PDB entry 8OOC | electron microscopy, 2.93 A resolution | chains A and G of the 10 polymer chains in the assembly

Chain A:
Molecule: RuvB-like helicase
From: Thermochaetoides thermophila
Notes: EC 3.6.4.12
UniProt: G0RYI5 (G0RYI5_CHATD); numbering as in UniProt (aligned over 1-462)
Amino-acid sequence (462 residues; numbered 1 to 462; the number before each row is that of its first residue):
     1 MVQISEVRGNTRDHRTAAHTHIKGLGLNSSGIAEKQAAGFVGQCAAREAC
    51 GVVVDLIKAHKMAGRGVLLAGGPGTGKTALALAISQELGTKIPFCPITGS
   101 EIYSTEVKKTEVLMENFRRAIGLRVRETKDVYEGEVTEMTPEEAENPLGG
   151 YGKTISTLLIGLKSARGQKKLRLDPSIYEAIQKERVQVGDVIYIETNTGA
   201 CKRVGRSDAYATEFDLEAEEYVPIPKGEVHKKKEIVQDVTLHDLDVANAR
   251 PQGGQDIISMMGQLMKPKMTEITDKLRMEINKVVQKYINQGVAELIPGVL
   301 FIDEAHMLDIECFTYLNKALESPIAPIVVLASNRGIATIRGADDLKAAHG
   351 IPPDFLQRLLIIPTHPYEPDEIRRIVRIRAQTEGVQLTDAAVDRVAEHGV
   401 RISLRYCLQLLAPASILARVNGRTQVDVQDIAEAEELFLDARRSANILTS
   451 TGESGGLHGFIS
Disordered / not traced: 1-13
Small-molecule neighbours: ADP (adenosine-5'-diphosphate): A18, H19, H21, I22, G39, F40, V41, G42, Q43, G72, P73, G74, T75, G76, K77, T78, A79, Y367, I375, L404, R405, L408

Chain G:
Molecule: Chromatin-remodeling ATPase Ino80
From: Thermochaetoides thermophila
Notes: EC 3.6.4.-
Amino-acid sequence (1134 residues; each row starts with the number of its first residue):
   718 LELKFQSKGYNQIYDQIWRDLARKDVSKVFRLATDSYATKASNLKKTAIL
   768 ASKEAKRWQLRTNKGTKDLQARAKRVMRDMMGFWKRNEREERDLRKAAER
   818 LELENARKEEADREAARQRRKLNFLISQTELYSHFISKKIKTHEVERSTD
   868 HPDVATDEKDKIPEPTLNINVPEPTGPIAPKVTDFNSLDFDNEDESALQA
   918 AAMANAQNAIAEAQKKAREFNKDETKLDEDGEMNFQHPELTEFEVAQPKL
   968 LNCQLKEYQLKGLNWLVNLYEQGINGILADEMGLGKTVQSISVMAYLAER
  1018 YDIWGPFLVVAPASTLHNWQQEVSKFVPDFKVLPYWGTAADRKVLRKFWD
  1068 RKHTTYKKDSPFHVMITSYQLVVSDVAYFQKMKWQYMILDEAQAIKSSQS
  1118 SRWKCLLGFHCRNRLLLTGTPIQNNMQELWALLHFIMPSLFDSHDEFSEW
  1168 FSKDIESHAQSNTKLNEDQLKRLHMILKPFMLRRVKKHVQKELGDKIEID
  1218 VFCELSYRQRAMYQSLRNQISIMDLIEKATVGDNEDSATLMNLVMQFRKV
  1268 CNHPDLFERADTSSPFFCGHFAETGSFLREGTNVALGYSTRSLVEYRLPR
  1318 LIWCDGGRLDKPGPGNLVAGFRSKYLNHMMNIWTPENIRSSLEGIENFTW
  1368 LRFVDTSLQEAYRASHTDVFARAVDLASKQNRLGHMQIVYDEPEDKKWTP
  1418 VHALFQICERENPKAVAEITTEGVLRDLMNIARVKYRELGLCRLEKAARP
  1468 RASAPPIEVVCDSRSAVIERENIMFHPAMRKALFGPTPSEIKEASFGPRP
  1518 VTLYPPRALLPAPDHDKQRFTNITVPSMARFVTDSGKLAKLDELLRELKE
  1568 GGHRVLLYFQMTRMIDLMEEYLTYRNYKYCRLDGSTKLEDRRDTVADFQT
  1618 RPEIFIFLLSTRAGGLGINLTTADTVIFYDSDWNPTIDSQAMDRAHRLGQ
  1668 TKQVTVYRLITRGTIEERIRKRALQKEEVQRVVITGTGSVDFSGRRPPEN
  1718 RNRDIAMWLADDEQAEMIERREKELIESGEYDKIMQQRRKGGKRKRGAAN
  1768 GDTVPSLEDMYHEGEGHFDDNKGSGAATPVDADSLGRGGKRKKAGGSKKA
  1818 KTTKQRLAIADGEIDIDYKDDDDKGTDYKDDDDK
Disordered / not traced: 718-1220, 1242-1255, 1597-1851

How chain A and chain G interact:
Residue-residue contacts (122):
  V125(A) with F1283(G), hydrophobic
  E127(A) with F1283(G); F1284(G), hydrogen bond (side chain-backbone)
  T128(A) with F1288(G)
  K129(A) with S1281(G), hydrogen bond; P1282(G), hydrogen bond (side chain-backbone)
  D130(A) with F1288(G); E1290(G); T1291(G), hydrogen bond (side chain-backbone)
  Y132(A) with E1297(G), hydrogen bond; V1301(G); L1303(G), hydrophobic
  E133(A) with T1279(G)
  E143(A) with T1504(G); S1506(G), hydrogen bond (side chain-backbone)
  Y151(A) with P1494(G); K1498(G), hydrogen bond (backbone-side chain); Y1521(G)
  G152(A) with K1498(G); E1507(G)
  K153(A) with K1498(G), hydrogen bond (backbone-side chain); T1504(G), hydrogen bond (backbone-side chain); S1506(G), hydrogen bond; E1507(G), hydrogen bond (backbone-side chain); E1510(G), salt bridge
  I155(A) with T1504(G)
  Q168(A) with T1299(G)
  K169(A) with E1297(G), salt bridge; G1298(G), hydrogen bond (side chain-backbone); T1299(G); V1301(G)
  K170(A) with T1299(G), hydrogen bond (backbone-backbone); N1300(G); V1301(G), hydrogen bond (backbone-backbone)
  L171(A) with V1301(G), hydrophobic; L1303(G), hydrophobic
  R172(A) with V1301(G), hydrogen bond (backbone-backbone); A1302(G); L1303(G), hydrogen bond (backbone-backbone)
  L173(A) with L1303(G), hydrophobic
  D174(A) with L1303(G), hydrogen bond (backbone-backbone); Y1305(G), hydrogen bond (side chain-backbone)
  S176(A) with Y1305(G); F1492(G)
  I177(A) with L1303(G)
  E179(A) with R1497(G), salt bridge; F1501(G)
  Q182(A) with F1501(G)
  K183(A) with F1501(G); R1536(G), hydrogen bond (backbone-side chain); F1537(G)
  E184(A) with R1536(G)
  R185(A) with R1536(G)
  Y193(A) with T1279(G)
  E195(A) with S1281(G), hydrogen bond
  T196(A) with F1288(G)
  N197(A) with F1284(G); F1288(G); T1307(G), hydrogen bond (backbone-side chain)
  T198(A) with F1284(G); Y1305(G); T1307(G)
  G199(A) with T1307(G)
  A200(A) with I1540(G), hydrophobic
  C201(A) with T1538(G); I1540(G)
  K202(A) with K1534(G), hydrogen bond (side chain-backbone); I1540(G); V1542(G)
  E220(A) with K1534(G), salt bridge
  K226(A) with E1587(G), salt bridge
  H230(A) with T1291(G), hydrogen bond; F1294(G); E1297(G), salt bridge
  K232(A) with E1290(G), salt bridge; T1291(G); F1294(G)
  K233(A) with D1278(G), salt bridge; T1279(G)
  Q237(A) with S1281(G), hydrogen bond (side chain-backbone); P1282(G); F1283(G)
  D238(A) with R1468(G)
  V239(A) with F1283(G), hydrophobic; R1468(G)
  D243(A) with R1468(G); A1469(G)
  L244(A) with F1283(G), hydrophobic; A1469(G), hydrophobic
  A247(A) with A1469(G); S1470(G); A1471(G)
  N248(A) with C1285(G); V1311(G); A1471(G); I1474(G)
  P251(A) with A1471(G); P1472(G); P1473(G)
  Q252(A) with A1471(G), hydrogen bond (backbone-backbone)
  G253(A) with S1470(G), hydrogen bond (backbone-side chain); A1471(G), hydrogen bond (backbone-backbone)
  G254(A) with Y1305(G); P1472(G)
  Q255(A) with Y1305(G), hydrogen bond (backbone-side chain)
  D256(A) with Y1305(G); P1473(G); M1491(G)
  I257(A) with I1490(G); M1491(G), hydrogen bond (backbone-backbone); M1496(G), hydrophobic; L1500(G), hydrophobic
  M260(A) with L1500(G), hydrophobic; F1501(G), hydrophobic; L1527(G), hydrophobic
  Q263(A) with F1537(G), hydrogen bond (side chain-backbone)
  L264(A) with P1528(G)
  K275(A) with Y1313(G)
  E279(A) with V1311(G)
  V283(A) with L1310(G), hydrophobic
  Y287(A) with F1283(G); L1310(G)
Other interface residues (no listed pair), chain A (73 interface residues in all): P141, T154, L159, P175, I194, V204, K231, I258, S259, M261, L276, I280
Other interface residues (no listed pair), chain G (62 interface residues in all): G1286, G1304, S1309, E1312, F1387, H1493, A1495, P1505, Q1535

Overview:
The interface between chain A and chain G involves 73 residues on one side and 62 on the other, with 30
hydrogen bonds and 8 salt bridges. Among the polar pairs are K153(A)-E1510(G), K169(A)-E1297(G) and
E179(A)-R1497(G). Ligands of chain A: ADP.
Here chain A is RuvB-like helicase and chain G is Chromatin-remodeling ATPase Ino80, both from
Thermochaetoides thermophila. Entry 8OOC (CryoEM Structure INO80core Hexasome complex Rvb core refinement
state1) was determined by electron microscopy together with 8OO7, 8OO9, 8OOA, 8OOF, 8OOP, 8OOR, 8OOS and 8OOT
from the same study.
